PDB entry 3B3M | X-ray diffraction, 1.95 A resolution | chains A and B

# Chain A (and B)
Name: Nitric-oxide synthase
From: Rattus norvegicus
Notes: EC 1.14.13.39; chain B of this document is another copy of the same molecule, construct and numbering; everything in this record applies to it too
Reference sequence: P29476 (NOS1_RAT); residues 297-718 here = UniProt positions 297-718
Chain sequence (422 residues; row label = number of the first residue in the row):
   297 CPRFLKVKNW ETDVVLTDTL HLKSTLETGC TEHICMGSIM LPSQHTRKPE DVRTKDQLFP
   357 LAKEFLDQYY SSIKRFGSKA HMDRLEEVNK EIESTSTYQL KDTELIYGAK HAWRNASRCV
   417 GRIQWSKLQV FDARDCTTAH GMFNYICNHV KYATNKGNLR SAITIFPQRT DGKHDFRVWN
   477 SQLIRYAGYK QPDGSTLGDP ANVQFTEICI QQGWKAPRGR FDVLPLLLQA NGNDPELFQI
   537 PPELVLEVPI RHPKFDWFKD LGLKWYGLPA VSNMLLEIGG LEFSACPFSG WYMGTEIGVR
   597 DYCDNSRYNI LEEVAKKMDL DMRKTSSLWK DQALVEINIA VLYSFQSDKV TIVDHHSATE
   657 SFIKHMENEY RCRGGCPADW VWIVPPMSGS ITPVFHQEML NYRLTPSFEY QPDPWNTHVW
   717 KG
Unresolved in the structure: 297-298, 339-349, 717-718 (chain B: 297-298, 339-347)
Metal / ion sites: Zn2+: Cys326, Cys331 (shared with Cys326(B), Cys331(B) of chain B); heme Fe near Cys415 (its only coordinating residue here)
Small-molecule neighbours:
  - tetrahydrobiopterin (H4B), molecule 1: Trp306, Trp676, Phe691, His692, Gln693, Glu694
  - tetrahydrobiopterin (H4B), molecule 2: Ser334, Met336, Arg596, Val677, Trp678
  - heme (HEM): Trp409, Ala412, Arg414, Cys415, Val416, Gly417, Gln420, Leu424, Ser457, Met570, Phe584, Ser585, Gly586, Trp587, Met589, Glu592, Val649, Trp678, Phe704, Tyr706
  - JI1 (3-({(3S,4S)-4-[(6-aminopyridin-2-yl)methyl]pyrrolidin-3-yl}amino)propan-1-ol): Met336, Gln478, Pro565, Val567, Phe584, Gly586, Trp587, Tyr588, Met589, Glu592, Trp678
Swiss-Prot annotation at these positions:
  - binding site ((6R)-L-erythro-5,6,7,8-tetrahydrobiopterin): Ser334, Val677, Trp678, Phe691
  - binding site (heme b): Cys415, Tyr706
  - binding site (L-arginine): Gln478, Trp587, Tyr588, Glu592
  - mutagenesis: Tyr588 (Y588F: No decrease in nitric-oxide synthase activity; Y588H: 50% decrease of nitric-oxide synthase activity; Y588S: 30% decrease of nitric-oxide synthase activity)
Reported in the primary citation:
  - binding site for JI1: Glu592
  - specificity-determining residues: Asp597

# Interface between chain A and chain B
Contacting residue pairs (130):
  Leu301(A) - Ile330(B)  hydrophobic
  Trp306(A) - Met336(B)  hydrophobic
  Glu307(A) - Asn601(B)
  Glu307(A) - Ser602(B)  hydrogen bond (backbone-side chain)
  His317(A) - Ile330(B)
  Ser320(A) - His329(B)
  Glu323(A) - Glu328(B)
  Thr324(A) - Thr327(B)  hydrogen bond (side chain-backbone)
  Thr324(A) - Glu328(B)  hydrogen bond (backbone-backbone)
  Thr324(A) - His329(B)
  Thr324(A) - Ile330(B)
  Cys326(A) - Cys326(B)  hydrophobic
  Cys326(A) - Thr327(B)
  Cys326(A) - Glu328(B)  hydrogen bond (backbone-backbone)
  Cys326(A) - Cys331(B)  hydrophobic
  Thr327(A) - Thr324(B)  hydrogen bond (backbone-side chain)
  Thr327(A) - Cys326(B)
  Glu328(A) - Leu322(B)
  Glu328(A) - Glu323(B)
  Glu328(A) - Thr324(B)  hydrogen bond (backbone-backbone)
  Glu328(A) - Cys326(B)  hydrogen bond (backbone-backbone)
  Glu328(A) - Glu328(B)
  His329(A) - Ser320(B)
  His329(A) - Thr321(B)  hydrogen bond (side chain-backbone)
  His329(A) - Leu322(B)
  His329(A) - Thr324(B)
  His329(A) - Tyr698(B)
  Ile330(A) - Leu301(B)  hydrophobic
  Ile330(A) - Thr324(B)
  Ile330(A) - Leu696(B)  hydrophobic
  Ile330(A) - Asn697(B)
  Ile330(A) - Tyr698(B)  hydrophobic
  Cys331(A) - Cys326(B)  hydrophobic
  Cys331(A) - Cys331(B)  hydrophobic
  Cys331(A) - Leu696(B)
  Cys331(A) - Asn697(B)  hydrogen bond (backbone-backbone)
  Met332(A) - Leu301(B)  hydrophobic
  Met332(A) - Leu696(B)  hydrophobic
  Gly333(A) - Cys331(B)
  Ser334(A) - Trp676(B)
  Ser334(A) - Glu694(B)
  Ser334(A) - Met695(B)  hydrogen bond (side chain-backbone)
  Ile335(A) - Glu694(B)
  Ile335(A) - Met695(B)
  Met336(A) - Trp306(B)  hydrogen bond
  Met336(A) - Glu694(B)  hydrogen bond (backbone-side chain)
  Leu337(A) - Trp306(B)  hydrophobic
  Val595(A) - Ser686(B)
  Arg596(A) - Ser686(B)
  Arg596(A) - Phe691(B)
  Arg596(A) - His692(B)
  Asp600(A) - His692(B)
  Asn601(A) - Glu307(B)
  Ser602(A) - Glu307(B)
  Leu607(A) - Ile687(B)  hydrophobic
  Lys620(A) - Gln642(B)
  Thr621(A) - Asp650(B)  hydrogen bond
  Thr621(A) - His652(B)
  Ser622(A) - Leu638(B)
  Ser622(A) - Gln642(B)  hydrogen bond
  Ser622(A) - Asp650(B)
  Ser623(A) - Ile635(B)
  Leu624(A) - Val631(B)
  Leu624(A) - Asn634(B)
  Leu624(A) - Ile635(B)  hydrophobic
  Leu624(A) - Leu638(B)  hydrophobic
  Leu624(A) - His651(B)
  Lys626(A) - Ile687(B)
  Asp627(A) - Val631(B)
  Asp627(A) - His651(B)  salt bridge
  Asp627(A) - His652(B)  salt bridge
  Asp627(A) - Met683(B)
  Asp627(A) - Ser684(B)  hydrogen bond
  Asp627(A) - Ile687(B)
  Gln628(A) - Val631(B)
  Gln628(A) - Glu632(B)  hydrogen bond
  Gln628(A) - Ile635(B)
  Leu630(A) - Ile687(B)  hydrophobic
  Val631(A) - Asp627(B)
  Val631(A) - Gln628(B)
  Val631(A) - Val631(B)  hydrophobic
  Glu632(A) - Gln628(B)  hydrogen bond
  Asn634(A) - Leu624(B)
  Ile635(A) - Ser623(B)
  Ile635(A) - Leu624(B)  hydrophobic
  Ile635(A) - Gln628(B)
  Leu638(A) - Ser622(B)
  Leu638(A) - Leu624(B)  hydrophobic
  Gln642(A) - Ser622(B)  hydrogen bond
  Asp650(A) - Thr621(B)  hydrogen bond
  Asp650(A) - Ser622(B)
  His651(A) - Leu624(B)
  His651(A) - Asp627(B)  salt bridge
  His652(A) - Thr621(B)
  His652(A) - Asp627(B)  salt bridge
  Trp676(A) - Ser334(B)
  Trp676(A) - Val677(B)  hydrophobic
  Val677(A) - Trp676(B)  hydrophobic
  Pro682(A) - Ser684(B)
  Pro682(A) - Gly685(B)  hydrogen bond (backbone-backbone)
  Pro682(A) - Ser686(B)  hydrogen bond (backbone-backbone)
  Pro682(A) - Phe691(B)  hydrophobic
  Met683(A) - Asp627(B)
  Ser684(A) - Asp627(B)  hydrogen bond
  Ser684(A) - Pro682(B)
  Ser684(A) - Met683(B)
  Ser684(A) - Ser684(B)
  Gly685(A) - Pro682(B)  hydrogen bond (backbone-backbone)
  Ser686(A) - Val595(B)
  Ser686(A) - Arg596(B)
  Ser686(A) - Pro682(B)  hydrogen bond (backbone-backbone)
  Ile687(A) - Leu607(B)  hydrophobic
  Ile687(A) - Lys626(B)
  Ile687(A) - Asp627(B)
  Ile687(A) - Leu630(B)  hydrophobic
  Phe691(A) - Arg596(B)
  His692(A) - Arg596(B)
  His692(A) - Asp600(B)  salt bridge
  Glu694(A) - Ser334(B)
  Glu694(A) - Ile335(B)
  Glu694(A) - Met336(B)  hydrogen bond (side chain-backbone)
  Met695(A) - Ser334(B)  hydrogen bond (backbone-side chain)
  Met695(A) - Ile335(B)
  Leu696(A) - Ile330(B)  hydrophobic
  Leu696(A) - Cys331(B)
  Leu696(A) - Met332(B)  hydrophobic
  Leu696(A) - Ile335(B)  hydrophobic
  Asn697(A) - Ile330(B)
  Asn697(A) - Cys331(B)  hydrogen bond (backbone-backbone)
  Tyr698(A) - His329(B)
Also at the interface, not in a pair above, chain A (65 interface residues in all): Val303, Thr321, Leu322, Gly325, Cys599, Ser653, Gln693
Also at the interface, not in a pair above, chain B (63 interface residues in all): Val303, His317, Gly325, Gly333, Leu337, Cys599, Ser653

# Summary
Chain A and chain B form an interface of 65 and 63 residues respectively, with 27 hydrogen bonds and 5 salt
bridges. Among the polar pairs are Asp627(A)-His651(B), Asp627(A)-His652(B) and His692(A)-Asp600(B). Ligands
of chain A: heme, tetrahydrobiopterin and compound JI1. The paper reports a binding site for JI1 at Glu592(A);
the specificity determinant Asp597(A).
Both chains are Nitric-oxide synthase (Rattus norvegicus). Entry 3B3M (Structure of neuronal NOS heme domain
in complex with a inhibitor (+-)-3-{cis-4'-[(6"-aminopyridin-2"-yl)methyl]pyrrolidin-3'-ylamino}propan-1-ol)
was determined by X-ray diffraction (same publication as 3B3N).
